PDB entry 4IK0 | X-ray diffraction, 2.05 A resolution | chains A and B

# Chain A (and B)
Molecule: Diaminopimelate epimerase
From: Escherichia coli
Notes: EC 5.1.1.7; chain B of this document is another copy of the same molecule, construct and numbering; everything in this record applies to it too
UniProtKB: P0A6K1 (DAPF_ECOLI); numbering as in UniProt (aligned over 1-274)
Chain sequence (280 residues; each row starts with the number of its first residue):
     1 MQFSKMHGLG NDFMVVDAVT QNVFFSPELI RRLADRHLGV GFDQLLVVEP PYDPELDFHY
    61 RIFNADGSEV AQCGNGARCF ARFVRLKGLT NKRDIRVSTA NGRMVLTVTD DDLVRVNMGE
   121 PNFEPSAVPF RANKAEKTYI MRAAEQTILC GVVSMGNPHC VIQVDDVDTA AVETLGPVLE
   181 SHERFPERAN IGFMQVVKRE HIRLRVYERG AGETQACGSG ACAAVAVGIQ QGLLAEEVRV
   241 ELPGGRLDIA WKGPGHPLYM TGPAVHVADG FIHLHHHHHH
Not modelled in the structure: 275-280 (chain B: 276-280)
Differences from the reference sequence: engineered mutation Ala268 (Tyr in P0A6K1); expression tag (275-280)
Swiss-Prot annotation at these positions:
  - active site: Cys73 (Proton donor), Cys217 (Proton acceptor)
  - binding site (substrate): Asn11, Gln44, Asn64, Gly74, Asn75, Asn157, Asn190, Glu208, Arg209, Gly218, Ser219
  - site (Could be important to modulate the pK values of the two catalytic cysteine residues): His159, Glu208
From the paper describing this entry:
  - mutagenesis - Y268A: unchanged stability
  - catalytic residues: Asn11, Asn64, Gly74, Asn75 (proposed by the authors, not directly observed)

# Chain A / chain B interface
Pairs across the interface (40):
  Lys5(A) with Arg36(B), hydrogen bond (side chain-backbone)
  His7(A) with His37(B); Leu38(B)
  Gly10(A) with His37(B), hydrogen bond (backbone-side chain); Leu38(B)
  Asp12(A) with Arg36(B); His37(B), salt bridge
  Arg36(A) with Lys5(B); Asp12(B); Arg36(B), hydrogen bond (side chain-backbone); His37(B)
  His37(A) with His7(B); Gly10(B); Asp12(B), salt bridge; Arg36(B), hydrogen bond; Asp43(B), salt bridge
  Leu38(A) with His7(B); Gly10(B); Val267(B)
  Gly39(A) with Val267(B)
  Asp43(A) with His37(B), salt bridge
  His266(A) with His273(B)
  Val267(A) with Leu38(B); Gly39(B); Ile272(B); His273(B)
  Ala268(A) with Phe271(B); His273(B)
  Asp269(A) with Gly270(B); Phe271(B), hydrogen bond (backbone-backbone); His273(B)
  Gly270(A) with Asp269(B); Gly270(B)
  Phe271(A) with Ala268(B); Asp269(B), hydrogen bond (backbone-backbone)
  Ile272(A) with Val267(B)
  His273(A) with His266(B); Val267(B); Ala268(B); Asp269(B), salt bridge
Also at the interface, not in a pair above, chain A (18 interface residues in all): Val40
Also at the interface, not in a pair above, chain B (19 interface residues in all): Phe3, Val40

# Overview
Chain A and chain B form an interface of 18 and 19 residues respectively; the contacts include 6 hydrogen
bonds and 5 salt bridges. Polar contacts include Asp12(A)-His37(B), His37(A)-Asp43(B) and His273(A)-Asp269(B).
From the paper: catalytic residues Asn11(A), Asn64(A) and Gly74(A) among others; Y268A of chain A leaves
stability unchanged.
Both chains are Diaminopimelate epimerase (Escherichia coli). Entry 4IK0 (Crystal structure of diaminopimelate
epimerase Y268A mutant from Escherichia coli) was determined by X-ray diffraction.
